PDB entry 5BTI | X-ray diffraction, 2.50 A resolution | chains D and G of the 8 polymer chains in the assembly

[Chain D]
Name: DNA gyrase subunit B
Source organism: Mycobacterium tuberculosis (strain ATCC 25618 / H37Rv)
Notes: EC 5.99.1.3; fragment: GyrB 426-675 with N-terminal SNA tag
UniProtKB: P9WG45 (GYRB_MYCTU); numbering as in UniProt (aligned over 426-675)
Sequence (253 residues; row label = number of the first residue in the row):
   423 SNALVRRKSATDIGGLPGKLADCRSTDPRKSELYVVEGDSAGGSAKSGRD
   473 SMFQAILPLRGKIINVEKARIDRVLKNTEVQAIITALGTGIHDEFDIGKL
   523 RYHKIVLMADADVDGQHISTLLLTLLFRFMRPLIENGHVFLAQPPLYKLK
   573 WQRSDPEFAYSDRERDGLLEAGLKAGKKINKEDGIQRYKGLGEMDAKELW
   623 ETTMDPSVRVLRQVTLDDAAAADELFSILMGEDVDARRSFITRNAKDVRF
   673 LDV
Unresolved in the structure: 423, 432-436
Construct notes: expression tag (423-425)
Ion coordination: Mg2+: Asp-532, Asp-534
Residues lining bound ligands: Levofloxacin (LFX; (3S)-9-fluoro-3-methyl-10-(4-methylpiperazin-1-yl)-7-oxo-2,3-dihydro-7H-[1,4]oxazino[2,3,4-ij]quinoline-6-carboxylic acid): Arg-482, Gly-483, Thr-500, Glu-501

[Chain G]
Molecule: DNA substrate 24-mer TTACGTGCATAGTCATTCATGACC
Source organism: synthetic construct
Sequence (24 nucleotides; numbered 1 to 24; the number before each row is that of its first residue):
     1 TTACGTGCATAGTCATTCATGACC
Unresolved in the structure: 1-2, 24

[How chain D and chain G interact]
Pairs across the interface (18; chain D residue first):
  Lys-484(D) / DT16(G)  sugar contact
  Lys-484(D) / DT17(G)  sugar contact
  Ile-485(D) / DT17(G)  sugar contact
  Ile-486(D) / DT16(G)  phosphate contact
  Ile-486(D) / DT17(G)  phosphate contact
  Asn-487(D) / DT17(G)  hydrogen bond to the phosphate
  Asn-487(D) / DC18(G)  hydrogen bond to the phosphate
  Lys-490(D) / DC18(G)  salt bridge to the phosphate
  Lys-490(D) / DA19(G)  salt bridge to the phosphate
  Arg-495(D) / DT16(G)  salt bridge to the phosphate
  Asn-499(D) / DA15(G)  phosphate contact
  Asn-499(D) / DT16(G)  hydrogen bond to the phosphate
  His-539(D) / DT17(G)  hydrogen bond to the phosphate
  His-539(D) / DC18(G)  salt bridge to the phosphate
  Val-656(D) / DA19(G)  sugar contact
  Val-656(D) / DT20(G)  phosphate contact
  Arg-659(D) / DA19(G)  salt bridge to the phosphate
  Arg-660(D) / DT20(G)  salt bridge to the phosphate
Also at the interface, not in a pair above, chain D (14 interface residues in all): Gly-483, Leu-543, Met-652

[Summary]
Chain D and chain G form an interface of 14 and 6 residues respectively; the contacts include 4 hydrogen bonds
and 6 salt bridges. Polar pairs include Asn-487(D)/DT17(G), Asn-487(D)/DC18(G) and Asn-499(D)/DT16(G). Ligands
of chain D: Levofloxacin. Asp-532(D) and Asp-534(D) coordinate Mg2+.
Here chain D is DNA gyrase subunit B (Mycobacterium tuberculosis (strain ATCC 25618 / H37Rv)) and chain G is
DNA substrate 24-mer TTACGTGCATAGTCATTCATGACC (synthetic construct). Entry 5BTI (Crystal structure of a
topoisomerase II complex) was determined by X-ray diffraction together with 5BS8, 5BTA, 5BTC, 5BTD, 5BTF,
5BTG, 5BTL and 5BTN from the same study.
